8Q3I - chains F and J of the 8 polymer chains in the assembly; structure by electron microscopy, 3.11 A resolution.

[Chain F]
Protein: RNA polymerase sigma factor SigA
From: Mycolicibacterium smegmatis MC2 155
Reference sequence: A0QW02 (A0QW02_MYCS2); numbering as in UniProt (aligned over 1-466)
Amino-acid sequence (466 residues; each row starts with the number of its first residue):
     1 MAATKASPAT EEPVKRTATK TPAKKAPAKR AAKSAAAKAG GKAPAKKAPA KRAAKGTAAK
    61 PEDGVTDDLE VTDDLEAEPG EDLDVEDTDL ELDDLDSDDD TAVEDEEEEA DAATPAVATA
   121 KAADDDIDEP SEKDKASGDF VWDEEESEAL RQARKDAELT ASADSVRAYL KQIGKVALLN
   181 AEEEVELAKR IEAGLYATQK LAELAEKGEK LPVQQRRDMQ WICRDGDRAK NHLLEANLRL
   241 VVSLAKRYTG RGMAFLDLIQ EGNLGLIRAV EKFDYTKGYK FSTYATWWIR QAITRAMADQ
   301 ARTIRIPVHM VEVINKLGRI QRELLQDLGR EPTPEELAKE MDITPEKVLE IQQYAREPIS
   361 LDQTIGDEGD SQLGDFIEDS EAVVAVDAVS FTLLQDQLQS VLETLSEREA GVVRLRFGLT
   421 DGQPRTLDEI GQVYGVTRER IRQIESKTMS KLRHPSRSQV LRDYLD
Disordered / not traced: 1-138, 357-466

[Chain J]
Protein: RNA polymerase-binding protein RbpA
From: Mycolicibacterium smegmatis MC2 155
Reference sequence: A0QZ11 (RBPA_MYCS2); residue numbers follow UniProt; this construct covers 1-114
Amino-acid sequence (114 residues; numbered 1 to 114; the number before each row is that of its first residue):
     1 MADRVLRGSR LGAVSYETDR NHDLAPRQVA RYRTDNGEEF DVPFADDAEI PGTWLCRNGL
    61 EGTLIEGDVP EPKKVKPPRT HWDMLLERRS VEELEELLKE RLDLIKAKRR GTGS
Disordered / not traced: 1-24, 66-78, 103-114

[Chain F / chain J interface]
Pairs across the interface (33; chain F residue first):
  Lys-189(F) / Leu-97(J)
  Lys-189(F) / Arg-101(J)
  Arg-190(F) / Arg-101(J)
  Glu-192(F) / Leu-85(J)
  Glu-192(F) / Arg-88(J)  salt bridge
  Glu-192(F) / Arg-89(J)  salt bridge
  Glu-192(F) / Leu-97(J)
  Ala-193(F) / Leu-97(J)
  Ala-193(F) / Arg-101(J)
  Leu-195(F) / His-81(J)
  Leu-195(F) / Leu-85(J)  hydrophobic
  Tyr-196(F) / Trp-82(J)  hydrophobic
  Tyr-196(F) / Leu-94(J)  hydrophobic
  Tyr-196(F) / Glu-95(J)
  Tyr-196(F) / Leu-98(J)  hydrophobic
  Ala-197(F) / Leu-98(J)  hydrophobic
  Gln-199(F) / Trp-82(J)  hydrogen bond
  Lys-200(F) / Glu-95(J)
  Gln-215(F) / Leu-102(J)
  Asp-218(F) / Leu-102(J)
  Met-219(F) / Leu-98(J)  hydrophobic
  Ile-222(F) / Arg-101(J)
  Val-270(F) / His-81(J)
  Glu-271(F) / His-81(J)
  Glu-271(F) / Met-84(J)
  Glu-271(F) / Arg-88(J)  hydrogen bond (backbone-side chain)
  Lys-272(F) / Met-84(J)
  Lys-272(F) / Arg-88(J)
  Phe-273(F) / Arg-88(J)  hydrogen bond (backbone-side chain)
  Asp-274(F) / Arg-88(J)  salt bridge
  Asp-274(F) / Arg-89(J)  salt bridge
  Tyr-275(F) / Arg-89(J)  hydrogen bond
  Thr-276(F) / Arg-89(J)  hydrogen bond
Also at the interface, not in a pair above, chain F (21 interface residues in all): Ile-191
Also at the interface, not in a pair above, chain J (13 interface residues in all): Val-91

[Overview]
Chain F and chain J form an interface of 21 and 13 residues respectively; the contacts include 5 hydrogen
bonds and 4 salt bridges. Polar contacts include Glu-192(F)/Arg-88(J), Glu-192(F)/Arg-89(J) and
Asp-274(F)/Arg-88(J).
Here chain F is RNA polymerase sigma factor SigA and chain J is RNA polymerase-binding protein RbpA, both from
Mycolicibacterium smegmatis MC2 155. Entry 8Q3I (Mycobacterium smegmatis RNA polymerase in complex with HelD,
SigA and RbpA in State I) was determined by electron microscopy (same publication as 8QN8, 8QTI, 8QU6, 8R2M,
8R3M, 8R6P and 8R6R).
